PDB entry 6Q53 | X-ray diffraction, 3.70 A resolution | chains A and B of the 4 polymer chains in the assembly

[Chain A]
Protein: light-harvesting protein subunit alpha
From: Ectothiorhodospira haloalkaliphila
Sequence (61 residues; each row starts with the number of its first residue):
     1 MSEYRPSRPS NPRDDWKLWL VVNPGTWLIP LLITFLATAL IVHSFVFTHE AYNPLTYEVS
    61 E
Not modelled in the structure: 1-3, 58-61
Bound ions: bacteriochlorophyll a Mg near D15 (its only coordinating residue here)
Residues lining bound ligands:
  - bacteriochlorophyll a (BCL), molecule 1: N11, P12, D15, L18, W19
  - bacteriochlorophyll a (BCL), molecule 2: L18, W19, L31, T34, F35, T38, A39, V42, H43, Y52
  - bacteriochlorophyll a (BCL), molecule 3: L32, F35, L36, A39, H43, V46, F47, Y52, P54
  - lycopene (LYC), molecule 1: K17, L18, V21
  - lycopene (LYC), molecule 2: L28, L32, F35, T38, I41, V42, F45

[Chain B]
Protein: Light-harvesting protein B:800-850 subunit beta
From: Halorhodospira halochloris str. A
UniProt: W8L932 (W8L932_HALHR); residue numbers follow UniProt; this construct covers 1-45
Sequence (45 residues; each row starts with the number of its first residue):
     1 MENSISGLTE EQAKEFHEQF KVVFTTFVVL AAAAHFLVFL WRPWF
Not modelled in the structure: 1-2
Residues lining bound ligands:
  - bacteriochlorophyll a (BCL), molecule 1: H17, F20, K21, F24, T25, V28, V29, A32
  - bacteriochlorophyll a (BCL), molecule 2: F20, F24, F27, V28, A31, H35, V38, W44, F45
  - bacteriochlorophyll a (BCL), molecule 3: V23, T26, F27, L30, A31, A34, H35, V38, W41
  - undecylamine-N,N-dimethyl-N-oxide (DET): V28, A31, A32, H35, F36, F39, W44
  - lycopene (LYC): E15, F16, Q19, F20, V23, F24, F27

[How chain A and chain B interact]
Residue-residue contacts - 28 pairs, chain A then chain B:
  D15(A) with H17(B)
  W16(A) with E10(B); A13(B), hydrophobic; K14(B); H17(B)
  W19(A) with S6(B), hydrogen bond (backbone-side chain); L8(B); A13(B); F16(B); H17(B), hydrogen bond
  L20(A) with S4(B); I5(B), hydrogen bond (backbone-backbone); S6(B), hydrogen bond (backbone-backbone); A13(B), hydrophobic
  V21(A) with S6(B), hydrogen bond (backbone-side chain)
  V22(A) with S6(B)
  N23(A) with S6(B), hydrogen bond (side chain-backbone); L8(B)
  P24(A) with L8(B); F16(B), hydrophobic
  L28(A) with F16(B), hydrophobic
  A51(A) with R42(B), hydrogen bond (backbone-side chain)
  Y52(A) with W41(B); R42(B); P43(B), hydrogen bond (side chain-backbone); W44(B)
  N53(A) with W41(B)
  P54(A) with W41(B)
Interface residues without a listed pair, chain A (14 interface residues in all): L31
Interface residues without a listed pair, chain B (15 interface residues in all): T9, F20

[Overview]
14 residues of chain A and 15 residues of chain B are in contact; the contacts include 8 hydrogen bonds. Among
the polar pairs are W19(A)-S6(B), W19(A)-H17(B) and V21(A)-S6(B). 3 bacteriochlorophyll a molecules and one
lycopene molecule are bound between chain A and chain B.
Here chain A is light-harvesting protein subunit alpha (Ectothiorhodospira haloalkaliphila) and chain B is
Light-harvesting protein B:800-850 subunit beta (Halorhodospira halochloris str. A). Entry 6Q53 (CRYSTAL
STRUCTURE OF THE LIGHT-HARVESTING COMPLEX II (B800-850) FROM Ectothiorhodospira haloalkaliphila) was
determined by X-ray diffraction.
